PDB entry 6CR4 | X-ray diffraction, 1.80 A resolution | chains P and A of the 4 polymer chains in the assembly

== Chain P ==
Molecule: Primer Strand
Sequence (10 nucleotides; row label = number of the first residue in the row):
     1 GCTGATGCGC
Modified residues: DOC (2',3'-dideoxycytidine-5'-monophosphate) at position 10
Bound ions: Na+: DG9 (shared with Thr101(A), Val103(A), Ile106(A) of chain A)

== Chain A ==
Protein: DNA polymerase beta
Organism: Homo sapiens
Notes: EC 2.7.7.7, 4.2.99.-
UniProtKB: P06746 (DPOLB_HUMAN); residues 1-335 here = UniProt positions 1-335
Sequence (335 residues; row label = number of the first residue in the row):
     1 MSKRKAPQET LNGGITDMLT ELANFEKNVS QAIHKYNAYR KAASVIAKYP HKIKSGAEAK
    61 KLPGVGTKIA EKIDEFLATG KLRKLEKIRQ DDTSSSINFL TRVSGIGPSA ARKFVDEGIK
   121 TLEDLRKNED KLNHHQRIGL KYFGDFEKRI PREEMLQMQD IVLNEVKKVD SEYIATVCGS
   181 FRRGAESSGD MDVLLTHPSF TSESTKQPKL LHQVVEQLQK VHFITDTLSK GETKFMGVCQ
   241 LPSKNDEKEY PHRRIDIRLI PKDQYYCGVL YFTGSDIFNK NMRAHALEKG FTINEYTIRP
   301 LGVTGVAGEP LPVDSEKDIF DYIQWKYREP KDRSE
Not modelled in the structure: 1-9
Bound ions: Na+ site 1: Lys60, Leu62, Val65 (shared with 1 residue of chain D); Na+ site 2: Thr101, Val103, Ile106 (shared with DG9(P) of chain P); Na+ site 3: Asp190, Asp192, Asp256 (together with 2'-deoxyadenosine 5'-triphosphate); Mg2+: Asp190, Asp192 (together with 2'-deoxyadenosine 5'-triphosphate)
Small-molecule neighbours: 2'-deoxyadenosine 5'-triphosphate (DTP): Arg149, Gly179, Ser180, Arg183, Ser188, Gly189, Asp190, Asp192, Tyr271, Phe272, Thr273, Gly274, Ser275, Asp276, Asn279, Arg283
Swiss-Prot annotation at these positions:
  - region: Arg183 to Asp192 (DNA-binding)
  - active site: Lys72 (Nucleophile)
  - binding site (K(+)): Lys60, Leu62, Val65, Thr101, Val103, Ile106
  - binding site (Na(+)): Lys60, Leu62, Val65, Thr101, Val103, Ile106
  - binding site (dATP): Arg149, Ser180, Arg183, Gly189, Asp190
  - binding site (dCTP): Arg149, Ser180, Arg183, Gly189, Asp190
  - binding site (dGTP): Arg149, Ser180, Arg183, Gly189, Asp190, Asp192
  - binding site (dTTP): Arg149, Ser180, Arg183, Gly189, Asp190
  - binding site (Mg(2+)): Asp190, Asp192, Asp256
  - modified residue: Lys72 (N6-acetyllysine), Arg83 (Omega-N-methylarginine), Arg152 (Omega-N-methylarginine)
  - cross-link (Glycyl lysine isopeptide (Lys-Gly)): Lys41 (interchain with G-Cter in ubiquitin), Lys61 (interchain with G-Cter in ubiquitin), Lys81 (interchain with G-Cter in ubiquitin)
From the paper describing this entry:
  - binding site for 2'-deoxyadenosine 5'-triphosphate: Arg149, Ser180, Arg183, Gly189, Asn279
  - contacts within the chain: Arg182-Glu316, Arg254-Asp256
  - binding site for Primer Strand (chain P): Arg254, Tyr271
  - Mg2+ coordination: Asp190, Asp192
  - binding site for Template Strand: Arg283

== Interface between chain P and chain A ==
Residue-residue contacts (18):
  DG7(P) with Ser109(A), phosphate contact
  DC8(P) with Gly105(A), phosphate contact; Gly107(A), hydrogen bond to the phosphate; Pro108(A), phosphate contact; Ser109(A), hydrogen bond to the phosphate; Ala110(A), hydrogen bond to the phosphate
  DG9(P) with Val103(A), phosphate contact; Ser104(A), phosphate contact; Gly105(A), hydrogen bond to the phosphate; Ile106(A), phosphate contact; His135(A), sugar contact; Lys234(A), base contact; Met236(A), phosphate contact; Arg254(A), phosphate contact
  DOC_10(P) with Met236(A), sugar contact; Arg254(A), salt bridge to the phosphate; Asp256(A), sugar contact; Tyr271(A), base contact
Also at the interface, not in a pair above, chain A (15 interface residues in all): Asp190

== In short ==
Chain P and chain A form an interface of 4 and 15 residues respectively, with 4 hydrogen bonds and 1 salt
bridge. Polar contacts include DC8(P)-Gly107(A), DC8(P)-Ser109(A) and DC8(P)-Ala110(A). The paper reports a
binding site for 2'-deoxyadenosine 5'-triphosphate at Arg149(A), Ser180(A) and Arg183(A) among others; a
binding site for Primer Strand (chain P) at Arg254(A) and Tyr271(A).
Here chain P is Primer Strand and chain A is DNA polymerase beta (Homo sapiens). Entry 6CR4 (Ternary complex
crystal structure of DNA polymerase Beta with a dideoxy terminated primer with dATP) was determined by X-ray
diffraction together with 6BEL, 6BEM, 6CR3, 6CR5, 6CR6, 6CR7 and 20 further entries from the same study.
